6UUE - chain A; structure by X-ray diffraction, 1.39 A resolution.

Chain A:
Name: Transcriptional activator ToxR
From: Vibrio vulnificus
Notes: fragment: periplasmic domain
Reference sequence: Q9RP86 (Q9RP86_VIBVL); residues 9-104 here correspond to UniProt positions 195-290 (UniProt number = residue number + 186)
Sequence (104 residues; each row starts with the number of its first residue):
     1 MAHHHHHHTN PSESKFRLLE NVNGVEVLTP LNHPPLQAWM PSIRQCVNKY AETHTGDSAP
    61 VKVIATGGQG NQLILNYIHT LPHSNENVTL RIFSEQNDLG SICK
Unresolved in the structure: 1-13
Sequence notes: initiating methionine (1); expression tag (2-8)
Modified residues: Mse1 (selenomethionine); Mse40 (selenomethionine; parent Met)
Cystine bridges: C46-C103

Summary:
Chain A is Transcriptional activator ToxR (Vibrio vulnificus); the structure, The Se-Met Structure of the
Vibrio vulnificus ToxR periplasmic domain, was determined by X-ray diffraction together with 6UTC from the
same study.
